Entry 1ZQE (X-ray diffraction, 3.70 A resolution); this record covers chains P and A of the 3 polymer chains in the assembly.

[Chain P]
Molecule: 7-nt DNA strand
Sequence (7 nucleotides; row label = number of the first residue in the row):
     1 TCTAATG
Metal / ion sites: chromium ion site 1: DT6 (shared with Ile106(A) of chain A); chromium ion site 2 near DG7 (its only coordinating residue here)

[Chain A]
Name: Protein (DNA polymerase beta (e.c.2.7.7.7))
Source organism: Homo sapiens
UniProt: P06746 (DPOB_HUMAN); residues 2-335 here correspond to UniProt positions 1-334 (UniProt number = residue number - 1)
Chain sequence (335 residues; numbered 1 to 335; the number before each row is that of its first residue):
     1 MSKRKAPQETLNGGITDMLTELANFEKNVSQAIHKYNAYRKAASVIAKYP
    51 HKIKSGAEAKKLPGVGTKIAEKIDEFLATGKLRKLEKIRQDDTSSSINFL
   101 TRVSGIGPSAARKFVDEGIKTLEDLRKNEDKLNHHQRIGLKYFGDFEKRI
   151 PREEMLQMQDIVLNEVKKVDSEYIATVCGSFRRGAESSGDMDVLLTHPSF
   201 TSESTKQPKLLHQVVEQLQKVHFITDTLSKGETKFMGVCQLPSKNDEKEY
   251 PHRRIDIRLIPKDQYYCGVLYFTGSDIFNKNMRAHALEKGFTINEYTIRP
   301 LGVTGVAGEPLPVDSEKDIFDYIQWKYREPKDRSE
Not modelled in the structure: 1-8
Curated features (UniProtKB/Swiss-Prot):
  - binding site (K(+)): Lys61
  - binding site (Na(+)): Lys61
Metal / ion sites: chromium ion: Ile106 (shared with DT6(P) of chain P)

[Interface between chain P and chain A]
Pairs across the interface (14; chain P residue first):
  DA4(P) with Ser109(A), sugar contact
  DA5(P) with Gly105(A), sugar contact; Gly107(A), hydrogen bond to the phosphate; Pro108(A), phosphate contact; Ser109(A), hydrogen bond to the phosphate; Ala110(A), hydrogen bond to the phosphate
  DT6(P) with Val103(A), phosphate contact; Ser104(A), phosphate contact; Gly105(A), hydrogen bond to the phosphate; Ile106(A), hydrogen bond to the phosphate; Lys234(A), base contact
  DG7(P) with Arg254(A), salt bridge to the phosphate; Asp256(A), phosphate contact; Arg258(A), phosphate contact
Interface residues without a listed pair, chain A (14 interface residues in all): Asp192, Met236

[In short]
Chain P and chain A form an interface of 4 and 14 residues respectively, with 5 hydrogen bonds and 1 salt
bridge. Polar pairs include DA5(P)-Gly107(A), DA5(P)-Ser109(A) and DA5(P)-Ala110(A). From UniProt: K+-binding
residue Lys61(A) and Na+-binding residue Lys61(A) on chain A.
Here chain P is a 7-nt DNA strand and chain A is Protein (DNA polymerase beta (e.c.2.7.7.7)) (Homo sapiens).
Entry 1ZQE (DNA polymerase beta (pol B) (e.c.2.7.7.7) complexed with seven base pairs of DNA; soaked in the
...) was determined by X-ray diffraction, deposited together with 1ZQA, 1ZQB, 1ZQC, 1ZQD, 1ZQG, 1ZQH and 28
further entries.
